7E5R - chains I and C of the 21 polymer chains in the assembly; structure by electron microscopy, 3.60 A resolution.

== Chain I ==
Molecule: P17 heavy chain
Source organism: Homo sapiens
Sequence (120 residues; row label = number of the first residue in the row):
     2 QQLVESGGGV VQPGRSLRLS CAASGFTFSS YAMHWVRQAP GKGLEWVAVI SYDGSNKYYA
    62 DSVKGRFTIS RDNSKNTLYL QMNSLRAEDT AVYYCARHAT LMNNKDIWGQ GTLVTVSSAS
Disulfides: Cys22-Cys96

== Chain C ==
Molecule: Spike glycoprotein
Source organism: Severe acute respiratory syndrome coronavirus 2
Reference sequence: P0DTC2 (SPIKE_SARS2); residues 1-1208 here = UniProt positions 1-1208
Sequence (1281 residues; row label = number of the first residue in the row):
     1 MFVFLVLLPL VSSQCVNLTT RTQLPPAYTN SFTRGVYYPD KVFRSSVLHS TQDLFLPFFS
    61 NVTWFHAIHV SGTNGTKRFD NPVLPFNDGV YFASTEKSNI IRGWIFGTTL DSKTQSLLIV
   121 NNATNVVIKV CEFQFCNDPF LGVYYHKNNK SWMESEFRVY SSANNCTFEY VSQPFLMDLE
   181 GKQGNFKNLR EFVFKNIDGY FKIYSKHTPI NLVRDLPQGF SALEPLVDLP IGINITRFQT
   241 LLALHRSYLT PGDSSSGWTA GAAAYYVGYL QPRTFLLKYN ENGTITDAVD CALDPLSETK
   301 CTLKSFTVEK GIYQTSNFRV QPTESIVRFP NITNLCPFGE VFNATRFASV YAWNRKRISN
   361 CVADYSVLYN SASFSTFKCY GVSPTKLNDL CFTNVYADSF VIRGDEVRQI APGQTGKIAD
   421 YNYKLPDDFT GCVIAWNSNN LDSKVGGNYN YLYRLFRKSN LKPFERDIST EIYQAGSTPC
   481 NGVEGFNCYF PLQSYGFQPT NGVGYQPYRV VVLSFELLHA PATVCGPKKS TNLVKNKCVN
   541 FNFNGLTGTG VLTESNKKFL PFQQFGRDIA DTTDAVRDPQ TLEILDITPC SFGGVSVITP
   601 GTNTSNQVAV LYQDVNCTEV PVAIHADQLT PTWRVYSTGS NVFQTRAGCL IGAEHVNNSY
   661 ECDIPIGAGI CASYQTQTNS PGSASSVASQ SIIAYTMSLG AENSVAYSNN SIAIPTNFTI
   721 SVTTEILPVS MTKTSVDCTM YICGDSTECS NLLLQYGSFC TQLNRALTGI AVEQDKNTQE
   781 VFAQVKQIYK TPPIKDFGGF NFSQILPDPS KPSKRSFIED LLFNKVTLAD AGFIKQYGDC
   841 LGDIAARDLI CAQKFNGLTV LPPLLTDEMI AQYTSALLAG TITSGWTFGA GAALQIPFAM
   901 QMAYRFNGIG VTQNVLYENQ KLIANQFNSA IGKIQDSLSS TASALGKLQD VVNQNAQALN
   961 TLVKQLSSNF GAISSVLNDI LSRLDPPEAE VQIDRLITGR LQSLQTYVTQ QLIRAAEIRA
  1021 SANLAATKMS ECVLGQSKRV DFCGKGYHLM SFPQSAPHGV VFLHVTYVPA QEKNFTTAPA
  1081 ICHDGKAHFP REGVFVSNGT HWFVTQRNFY EPQIITTDNT FVSGNCDVVI GIVNNTVYDP
  1141 LQPELDSFKE ELDKYFKNHT SPDVDLGDIS GINASVVNIQ KEIDRLNEVA KNLNESLIDL
  1201 QELGKYEQGG RGSGYIPEAP RDGQAYVRKD GEWVLLSTFL GRSLEVLFQG PGWSHPQFEK
  1261 GGGSGGGSGG SSAWSHPQFE K
Not modelled in the structure: 1-13, 252-255, 621-640, 677-688, 828-853, 1148-1281
Construct notes: engineered mutation Gly682 (Arg in P0DTC2), Ser683 (Arg in P0DTC2), Ser685 (Arg in P0DTC2), Pro986 (Lys in P0DTC2), Pro987 (Val in P0DTC2); expression tag (1209-1281)
Disulfides: Cys15-Cys136, Cys131-Cys166, Cys291-Cys301, Cys336-Cys361, Cys379-Cys432, Cys480-Cys488, Cys538-Cys590, Cys617-Cys649, Cys662-Cys671, Cys738-Cys760, Cys743-Cys749, Cys1082-Cys1126
Covalently attached groups: N-acetylglucosamine (NAG) linked to Asn234, Asn717, Asn801, Asn1098, Asn1134
What the authors report for this chain:
  - mutagenesis - R246I: decreased binding to FC05

== Interface between chain I and chain C ==
Pairs across the interface (15; chain I residue first):
  Ser31(I) with Thr470(C)
  Ser52(I) with Val483(C)
  Asp54(I) with Thr470(C); Glu471(C)
  Gly55(I) with Glu471(C)
  Asn57(I) with Asn481(C), hydrogen bond (side chain-backbone); Val483(C)
  Tyr59(I) with Val483(C), hydrophobic
  Arg98(I) with Glu484(C), salt bridge
  His99(I) with Glu484(C)
  Thr101(I) with Glu484(C), hydrogen bond
  Met103(I) with Phe490(C); Gln493(C)
  Asn104(I) with Phe490(C); Leu492(C)
Also at the interface, not in a pair above, chain I (12 interface residues in all): Tyr32
Also at the interface, not in a pair above, chain C (11 interface residues in all): Cys480, Gly482, Tyr489

== In short ==
12 residues of chain I and 11 residues of chain C are in contact, with 2 hydrogen bonds and 1 salt bridge.
Among the polar pairs are Arg98(I)-Glu484(C), Asn57(I)-Asn481(C) and Thr101(I)-Glu484(C). Covalently linked
N-acetylglucosamine: at Asn234(C), Asn717(C), Asn801(C), Asn1098(C) and Asn1134(C). The paper reports that
R246I of chain C reduces binding to FC05.
Chain I is P17 heavy chain (Homo sapiens) and chain C is Spike glycoprotein (Severe acute respiratory syndrome
coronavirus 2); the structure, SARS-CoV-2 S trimer with three-antibody cocktail complex, was determined by
electron microscopy (same publication as 7E5S).
